PDB entry 1T0R | X-ray diffraction, 2.30 A resolution | chains A and B of the 3 polymer chains in the assembly

[Chain A]
Name: toluene, o-xylene monooxygenase oxygenase subunit
Organism: Pseudomonas stutzeri
UniProtKB: O87798 (O87798_PSEST); numbering as in UniProt (aligned over 1-498)
Amino-acid sequence (498 residues; numbered 1 to 498; the number before each row is that of its first residue):
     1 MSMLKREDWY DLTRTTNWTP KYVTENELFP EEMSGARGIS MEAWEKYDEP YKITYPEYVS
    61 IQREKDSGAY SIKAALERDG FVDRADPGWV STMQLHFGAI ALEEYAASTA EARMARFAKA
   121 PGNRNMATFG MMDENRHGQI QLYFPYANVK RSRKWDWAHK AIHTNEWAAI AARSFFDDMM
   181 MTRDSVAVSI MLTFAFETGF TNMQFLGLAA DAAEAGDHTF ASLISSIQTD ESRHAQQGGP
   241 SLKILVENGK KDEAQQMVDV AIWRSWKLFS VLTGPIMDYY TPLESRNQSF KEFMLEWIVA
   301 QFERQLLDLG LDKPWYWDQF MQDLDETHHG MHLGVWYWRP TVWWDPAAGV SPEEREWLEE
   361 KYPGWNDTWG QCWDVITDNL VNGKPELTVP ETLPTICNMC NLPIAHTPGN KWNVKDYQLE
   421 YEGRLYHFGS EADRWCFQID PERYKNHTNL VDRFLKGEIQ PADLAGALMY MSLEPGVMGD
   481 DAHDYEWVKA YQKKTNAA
Unresolved in the structure: 1, 493-498
Bound ions: Fe ion site 1: Glu104, Glu134, His137 (together with azide ion, hydroxide ion); Fe ion site 2: Glu134, Glu197, Glu231, His234 (together with azide ion, hydroxide ion)
Residues lining bound ligands: hydroxide ion (OH): Glu104, Glu134, His137, Glu197, Glu231, His234

[Chain B]
Name: toluene, o-xylene monooxygenase oxygenase subunit
Organism: Pseudomonas stutzeri
UniProtKB: O87802 (O87802_PSEST); residue numbers follow UniProt; this construct covers 1-330
Amino-acid sequence (330 residues; each row starts with the number of its first residue):
     1 MSEQQPEALK PLKTWSHLAG NRRRPSEYEV VSTNLHYFTD NPERPWELDS NLPMQTWYKK
    61 YCFDSPLKHD DWNAFRDPDQ LVYRTYNLLQ DGQESYVQGL FDQLNDRGHD QMLTREWVET
   121 LARFYTPARY LFHALQMGSV YIHQIAPAST ITNCATYETA DHLRWLTHTA YRTRELANCY
   181 PDVGFGKRER DVWENDPAWQ GFRELIEKAL IAWDWGEAFT AINLVTKPAV EEALLQQLGS
   241 LAQSEGDTLL GLLAQAQKRD AERHRRWSSA LVKMALEKEG NREVLQKWVA KWEPLADKAI
   301 EAYCSALPDG ENAIVEAKSA SRYVRQMMGL
Unresolved in the structure: 1-7

[Chain A / chain B interface]
Pairs across the interface (194; chain A residue first):
  Ser2(A) - Asp102(B)  hydrogen bond (backbone-backbone)
  Ser2(A) - Asn105(B)  hydrogen bond (backbone-side chain)
  Ser2(A) - Asp106(B)  hydrogen bond (backbone-side chain)
  Met3(A) - Gln98(B)
  Met3(A) - Asp102(B)
  Met3(A) - Tyr171(B)
  Leu4(A) - Tyr171(B)  hydrogen bond (backbone-side chain)
  Leu4(A) - Arg174(B)
  Leu4(A) - Glu175(B)
  Leu4(A) - Asn178(B)
  Asp8(A) - Arg174(B)  hydrogen bond (backbone-side chain)
  Trp9(A) - Thr167(B)
  Trp9(A) - Ala170(B)  hydrophobic
  Trp9(A) - Tyr171(B)
  Trp9(A) - Arg174(B)
  Leu12(A) - Arg129(B)
  Leu12(A) - Ala170(B)
  Leu12(A) - Arg174(B)
  Leu12(A) - Gly186(B)
  Thr13(A) - Leu166(B)
  Thr13(A) - Ala170(B)
  Thr15(A) - Arg129(B)  hydrogen bond (backbone-side chain)
  Thr15(A) - Tyr130(B)  hydrogen bond (backbone-side chain)
  Thr16(A) - Tyr130(B)
  Thr16(A) - His133(B)  hydrogen bond
  Asn17(A) - Tyr130(B)
  Asn17(A) - Arg190(B)  hydrogen bond (backbone-side chain)
  Trp18(A) - Arg190(B)
  Trp18(A) - Trp193(B)
  Trp18(A) - Glu194(B)
  Trp18(A) - Arg203(B)
  Trp18(A) - Glu207(B)  hydrogen bond
  Thr19(A) - Arg190(B)  hydrogen bond
  Thr19(A) - Glu194(B)  hydrogen bond (backbone-side chain)
  Thr19(A) - Arg203(B)  hydrogen bond (backbone-side chain)
  Pro20(A) - Arg203(B)
  Pro20(A) - Glu207(B)
  Lys21(A) - Arg203(B)
  Lys21(A) - Glu207(B)  hydrogen bond (backbone-side chain)
  Tyr22(A) - Gln200(B)  hydrogen bond
  Tyr22(A) - Arg203(B)
  Tyr22(A) - Glu204(B)
  Tyr22(A) - Glu207(B)  hydrogen bond (backbone-side chain)
  Tyr22(A) - Lys208(B)
  Val23(A) - Glu207(B)
  Val23(A) - Lys208(B)
  Val23(A) - Ile211(B)  hydrophobic
  Glu27(A) - Ile211(B)
  Glu27(A) - Trp213(B)
  Leu28(A) - Leu210(B)  hydrophobic
  Leu28(A) - Ile211(B)  hydrophobic
  Pro30(A) - Trp213(B)
  Glu32(A) - Pro53(B)
  Glu32(A) - Trp57(B)
  Met33(A) - Met54(B)  hydrophobic
  Met33(A) - Trp57(B)
  Met41(A) - Arg190(B)
  Tyr55(A) - Tyr86(B)  hydrogen bond
  Tyr55(A) - Gln90(B)  hydrogen bond
  Tyr55(A) - Glu94(B)
  Tyr55(A) - Ala160(B)
  Tyr55(A) - Arg164(B)
  Tyr55(A) - Thr167(B)
  Pro56(A) - Glu94(B)
  Tyr58(A) - Tyr83(B)  hydrogen bond
  Val59(A) - Asn87(B)
  Val59(A) - Asp91(B)
  Ser60(A) - Asp91(B)
  Gln62(A) - Tyr83(B)  hydrogen bond
  Gln62(A) - Asn87(B)
  Arg63(A) - Leu88(B)
  Arg63(A) - Asp91(B)  salt bridge
  Asp66(A) - Tyr83(B)
  Asp66(A) - Arg84(B)
  Tyr70(A) - Arg84(B)
  Leu102(A) - Leu35(B)
  Glu103(A) - Tyr37(B)  hydrogen bond
  Tyr105(A) - Leu35(B)  hydrophobic
  Tyr105(A) - His36(B)
  Tyr105(A) - Ser149(B)  hydrogen bond (side chain-backbone)
  Tyr105(A) - Thr152(B)
  Tyr105(A) - Asn153(B)  hydrogen bond
  Ala106(A) - Tyr37(B)  hydrophobic
  Ser108(A) - His143(B)  hydrogen bond
  Thr109(A) - Tyr58(B)
  Thr109(A) - His143(B)
  Thr109(A) - Gln144(B)
  Ala112(A) - Val140(B)  hydrophobic
  Ala112(A) - His143(B)
  Ala112(A) - Gln144(B)
  Arg113(A) - Met54(B)
  Arg113(A) - Tyr58(B)  hydrogen bond
  Arg113(A) - Gln144(B)
  Ala115(A) - Val140(B)  hydrophobic
  Arg116(A) - Met137(B)
  Arg116(A) - Val140(B)
  Arg116(A) - Gln144(B)
  Arg116(A) - Leu210(B)  hydrogen bond (side chain-backbone)
  Arg116(A) - Trp213(B)
  Phe117(A) - Tyr141(B)  hydrophobic
  Phe117(A) - Gln144(B)
  Phe117(A) - Trp213(B)  hydrophobic
  Arg124(A) - His133(B)  hydrogen bond
  Asn125(A) - His133(B)
  Asn125(A) - Gln136(B)  hydrogen bond
  Asn125(A) - Leu163(B)
  Thr128(A) - Gln136(B)  hydrogen bond
  Thr128(A) - Thr159(B)
  Thr128(A) - Leu163(B)
  Phe129(A) - Leu163(B)  hydrophobic
  Met131(A) - Val140(B)  hydrophobic
  Met131(A) - His143(B)
  Met131(A) - Thr156(B)
  Met131(A) - Thr159(B)
  Met132(A) - Tyr83(B)
  Met132(A) - Tyr86(B)  hydrophobic
  Met132(A) - Thr156(B)
  Met132(A) - Tyr157(B)  hydrophobic
  Asn135(A) - Tyr83(B)
  Asn135(A) - Asn153(B)  hydrogen bond
  Asn135(A) - Tyr157(B)  hydrogen bond
  Arg136(A) - Tyr83(B)
  Gln139(A) - Val31(B)
  Gln139(A) - Val82(B)
  Gln139(A) - Tyr83(B)
  Gln139(A) - Asn153(B)
  Gln139(A) - Tyr157(B)  hydrogen bond
  Leu142(A) - Trp15(B)
  Leu142(A) - Val30(B)
  Leu142(A) - Val31(B)
  Leu142(A) - Leu35(B)  hydrophobic
  Tyr143(A) - Glu27(B)
  Tyr143(A) - Val31(B)  hydrophobic
  Tyr146(A) - Lys13(B)
  Tyr146(A) - Thr14(B)  hydrogen bond
  Tyr146(A) - Trp15(B)
  Tyr146(A) - Val30(B)  hydrophobic
  Val149(A) - Pro11(B)
  Val149(A) - Leu12(B)  hydrogen bond (backbone-backbone)
  Val149(A) - Thr14(B)
  Val149(A) - Trp15(B)  hydrophobic
  Lys150(A) - Pro11(B)
  Lys150(A) - Leu12(B)
  Ser152(A) - Pro11(B)
  Arg153(A) - Leu9(B)
  Arg153(A) - Lys10(B)  hydrogen bond (side chain-backbone)
  Arg153(A) - Pro11(B)
  Arg153(A) - Leu12(B)
  Trp155(A) - Trp15(B)
  Asp156(A) - Trp15(B)
  Asp156(A) - Ser16(B)  hydrogen bond
  His159(A) - His17(B)  hydrogen bond
  His159(A) - Thr33(B)  hydrogen bond (side chain-backbone)
  His159(A) - Asn34(B)  hydrogen bond (side chain-backbone)
  His159(A) - Leu35(B)
  Ile162(A) - Tyr37(B)  hydrophobic
  His163(A) - Asn34(B)  hydrogen bond (side chain-backbone)
  His163(A) - Leu35(B)
  His163(A) - His36(B)
  His163(A) - Tyr37(B)
  His163(A) - Asp40(B)  salt bridge
  Ile170(A) - Glu47(B)
  Arg173(A) - Tyr37(B)
  Arg173(A) - Glu47(B)  salt bridge
  Ser174(A) - Glu47(B)
  Asp177(A) - Tyr37(B)  hydrogen bond
  Asp177(A) - Trp46(B)
  Asp177(A) - Glu47(B)  hydrogen bond (side chain-backbone)
  Asp178(A) - Leu48(B)
  Met181(A) - Tyr37(B)
  Met181(A) - Trp46(B)  hydrophobic
  Met181(A) - Met54(B)
  Thr182(A) - Trp46(B)
  Thr182(A) - Leu48(B)
  Thr182(A) - Met54(B)
  Glu442(A) - Asp49(B)
  Arg443(A) - Leu48(B)
  Arg443(A) - Asp49(B)  hydrogen bond (backbone-backbone)
  Arg443(A) - Leu52(B)
  Tyr444(A) - Leu48(B)  hydrophobic
  Tyr444(A) - Asp49(B)
  Lys445(A) - Asp49(B)
  Asn446(A) - Arg44(B)  hydrogen bond
  Asn446(A) - Asp49(B)  hydrogen bond (backbone-side chain)
  Asn446(A) - Ser50(B)  hydrogen bond
  Asn446(A) - Asn51(B)  hydrogen bond
  His447(A) - Arg44(B)
  His447(A) - Glu47(B)  salt bridge
  His447(A) - Leu48(B)
  Arg453(A) - Glu47(B)  salt bridge
  Glu474(A) - Leu9(B)
  Pro475(A) - Ala8(B)
  Pro475(A) - Leu9(B)  hydrogen bond (backbone-backbone)
  Gly476(A) - Leu9(B)
Also at the interface, not in a pair above, chain A (85 interface residues in all): Phe29, Asp133, Arg151, Ala158, Arg183
Also at the interface, not in a pair above, chain B (88 interface residues in all): Pro25, Ser32, Pro45, Phe101, Ala134, Asp161, Thr173

[Overview]
85 residues of chain A and 88 residues of chain B are in contact, with 48 hydrogen bonds and 5 salt bridges.
Polar contacts include Arg63(A)-Asp91(B), His163(A)-Asp40(B) and Arg173(A)-Glu47(B). Chain A binds hydroxide
ion. Glu104(A), Glu134(A) and His137(A) coordinate Fe ion site 1.
Here chain A is toluene, o-xylene monooxygenase oxygenase subunit and chain B is toluene, o-xylene
monooxygenase oxygenase subunit, both from Pseudomonas stutzeri. Entry 1T0R (Crystal Structure of the
Toluene/o-xylene Monooxygenase Hydroxuylase from Pseudomonas stutzeri-azide bound) was determined by X-ray
diffraction together with 1T0Q and 1T0S from the same study.
